PDB entry 6QUS | electron microscopy, 3.70 A resolution | chains X and O of the 5 polymer chains in the assembly

# Chain X (and O)
Molecule: Tubulin alpha-1B chain
Organism: Homo sapiens
Notes: chain O of this document is another copy of the same molecule, construct and numbering; everything in this record applies to it too
UniProt: P68363 (TBA1B_HUMAN); residues 1-451 here = UniProt positions 1-451
Sequence (451 residues; each row starts with the number of its first residue):
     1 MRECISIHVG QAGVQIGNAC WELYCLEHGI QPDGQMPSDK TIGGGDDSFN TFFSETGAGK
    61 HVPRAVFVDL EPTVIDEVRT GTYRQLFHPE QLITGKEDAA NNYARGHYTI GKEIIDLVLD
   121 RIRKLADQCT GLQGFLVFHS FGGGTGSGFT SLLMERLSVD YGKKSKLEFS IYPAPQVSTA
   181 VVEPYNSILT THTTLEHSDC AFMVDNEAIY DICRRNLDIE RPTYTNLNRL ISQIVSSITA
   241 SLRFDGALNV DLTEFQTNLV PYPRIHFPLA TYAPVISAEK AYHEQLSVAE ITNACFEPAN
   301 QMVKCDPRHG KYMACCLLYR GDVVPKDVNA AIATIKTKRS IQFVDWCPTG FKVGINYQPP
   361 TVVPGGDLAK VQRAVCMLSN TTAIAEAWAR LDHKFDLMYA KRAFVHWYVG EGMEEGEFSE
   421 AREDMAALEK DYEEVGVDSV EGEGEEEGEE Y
Unresolved in the structure: 38-46, 442-451
Ion coordination: Mg2+: Glu71 (together with GTP)
Ligand contacts: GTP (guanosine-5'-triphosphate): Gly10, Gln11, Ala12, Gln15, Ile16, Glu71, Asp98, Ala99, Ala100, Asn101, Asn102, Ser140, Gly142, Gly143, Gly144, Thr145, Gly146, Ile171, Thr179, Glu183, Asn206, Tyr224, Asn228, Ile231

# Chain X / chain O interface
Pairs across the interface (9; chain X residue first):
  Lys280(X) with His88(O); Glu90(O), salt bridge
  His283(X) with Val62(O); Gln85(O); Phe87(O), hydrogen bond (side chain-backbone); His88(O)
  Glu284(X) with Thr56(O)
  Gln285(X) with Glu55(O); Gln128(O)
Also at the interface, not in a pair above, chain X (6 interface residues in all): Glu290, Lys338
Also at the interface, not in a pair above, chain O (11 interface residues in all): Leu86, Pro89, Arg123

# Summary
Chain X and chain O form an interface of 6 and 11 residues respectively; the contacts include 1 hydrogen bond
and 1 salt bridge. Polar pairs include Lys280(X)-Glu90(O) and His283(X)-Phe87(O). Bound to chain X: GTP.
Both chains are Tubulin alpha-1B chain (Homo sapiens). Entry 6QUS (HsCKK (human CAMSAP1) decorated 13pf
taxol-GDP microtubule) was determined by electron microscopy, deposited together with 6QUY, 6QVE and 6QVJ.
